PDB entry 7TR2 | electron microscopy, 3.00 A resolution | chains K and B of the 3 polymer chains in the assembly

[Chain K]
Name: Kinesin-like protein, Kinesin-1 heavy chain
From: Candida albicans
Reference sequence: chimeric construct of C4YNU9, P33176: residues 2-115 from C4YNU9 (C4YNU9_CANAW) positions 2-115 (same numbers); residues 116-144 from P33176 positions 41-44 (offset varies); residues 145-436 from C4YNU9 (C4YNU9_CANAW) positions 145-436 (same numbers)
Sequence (420 residues; numbered 0 to 444; 25 numbers in that range are skipped by the numbering (no residue carries them; nothing is unmodelled there); the number before each row is that of its first residue; numbering starts at 0):
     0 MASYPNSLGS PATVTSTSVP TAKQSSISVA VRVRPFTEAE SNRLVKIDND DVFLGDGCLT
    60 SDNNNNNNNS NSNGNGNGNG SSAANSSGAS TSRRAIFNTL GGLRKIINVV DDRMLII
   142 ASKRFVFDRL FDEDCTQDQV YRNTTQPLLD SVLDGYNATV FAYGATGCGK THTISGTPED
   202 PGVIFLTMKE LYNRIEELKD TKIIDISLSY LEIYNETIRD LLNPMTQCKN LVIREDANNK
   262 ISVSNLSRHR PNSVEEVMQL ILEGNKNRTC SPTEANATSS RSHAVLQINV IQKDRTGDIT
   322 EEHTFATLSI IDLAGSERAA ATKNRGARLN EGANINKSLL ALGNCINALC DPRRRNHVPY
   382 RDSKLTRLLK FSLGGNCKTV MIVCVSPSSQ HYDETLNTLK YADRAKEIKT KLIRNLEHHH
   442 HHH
Disordered / not traced: 0-21, 52-99, 433-444
Differences from the reference sequence: initiating methionine (0); expression tag (1, 437-444)

[Chain B]
Name: Tubulin beta-2B chain
From: Sus scrofa
Reference sequence: A0A287AGU7 (A0A287AGU7_PIG); residues 1-445 here = UniProt positions 1-445
Sequence (445 residues; each row starts with the number of its first residue):
     1 MREIVHIQAG QCGNQIGAKF WEVISDEHGI DPTGSYHGDS DLQLERINVY YNEATGNKYV
    61 PRAILVDLEP GTMDSVRSGP FGQIFRPDNF VFGQSGAGNN WAKGHYTEGA ELVDSVLDVV
   121 RKESESCDCL QGFQLTHSLG GGTGSGMGTL LISKIREEYP DRIMNTFSVM PSPKVSDTVV
   181 EPYNATLSVH QLVENTDETY CIDNEALYDI CFRTLKLTTP TYGDLNHLVS ATMSGVTTCL
   241 RFPGQLNADL RKLAVNMVPF PRLHFFMPGF APLTSRGSQQ YRALTVPELT QQMFDSKNMM
   301 AACDPRHGRY LTVAAIFRGR MSMKEVDEQM LNVQNKNSSY FVEWIPNNVK TAVCDIPPRG
   361 LKMSATFIGN STAIQELFKR ISEQFTAMFR RKAFLHWYTG EGMDEMEFTE AESNMNDLVS
   421 EYQQYQDATA DEQGEFEEEE GEDEA
Disordered / not traced: 430-445
Residues lining bound ligands:
  - GDP (guanosine-5'-diphosphate): Gly10, Gln11, Cys12, Gln15, Ile16, Asn99, Ser138, Gly141, Gly142, Thr143, Gly144, Asp177, Glu181, Asn204, Tyr222, Leu225, Asn226
  - GTP (guanosine-5'-triphosphate): Gln245, Leu246, Lys252
  - taxol (TA1): Glu22, Val23, Asp26, Glu27, Leu215, Leu217, Asp224, His227, Leu228, Ala231, Ser234, Phe270, Pro272, Leu273, Thr274, Arg276, Gln279, Arg318, Pro358, Arg359, Gly360, Leu361

[Interface between chain K and chain B]
Residue-residue contacts (15):
  Ile254(K) - Glu410(B)
  Arg255(K) - Met406(B)
  Arg255(K) - Glu410(B)  salt bridge
  Glu256(K) - Met406(B)
  Arg375(K) - Gln424(B)  hydrogen bond
  Asn377(K) - Gln424(B)
  His378(K) - Glu421(B)  salt bridge
  His378(K) - Gln424(B)  hydrogen bond (backbone-side chain)
  Arg382(K) - Arg262(B)
  Arg382(K) - Ser413(B)  hydrogen bond
  Arg382(K) - Asn414(B)
  Arg382(K) - Asp417(B)  salt bridge
  Asp383(K) - Pro261(B)
  Asp383(K) - Arg262(B)
  Asp383(K) - Glu421(B)
Also at the interface, not in a pair above, chain K (11 interface residues in all): Asn351, Pro380, Lys391
Also at the interface, not in a pair above, chain B (12 interface residues in all): Pro160, Asp161, Ser420

[Summary]
The interface between chain K and chain B involves 11 residues on one side and 12 on the other, with 3
hydrogen bonds and 3 salt bridges. Polar pairs include Arg255(K)-Glu410(B), His378(K)-Glu421(B) and
Arg382(K)-Asp417(B). Chain B binds GTP, GDP and taxol.
Here chain K is Kinesin-like protein, Kinesin-1 heavy chain (Candida albicans) and chain B is Tubulin beta-2B
chain (Sus scrofa). Entry 7TR2 (Apo CaKip3[2-436]-L2-mutant(HsKHC) in complex with a microtubule) was
determined by electron microscopy together with 7TQX, 7TQY, 7TQZ, 7TR0, 7TR1 and 7TR3 from the same study.
